Entry 5FKW (electron microscopy, 7.30 A resolution (low resolution: residue-level contacts below are approximate; hydrogen-bond / salt-bridge calls are withheld)); this record covers chains B and C of the 6 polymer chains in the assembly.

Chain B (and C):
Molecule: DNA polymerase III beta
Source organism: Escherichia coli K-12
Notes: EC 2.7.7.7; chain C of this document is another copy of the same molecule, construct and numbering; everything in this record applies to it too
Reference sequence: P0A988 (DPO3B_ECOLI); numbering as in UniProt (aligned over 1-366)
Chain sequence (366 residues; numbered 1 to 366; the number before each row is that of its first residue):
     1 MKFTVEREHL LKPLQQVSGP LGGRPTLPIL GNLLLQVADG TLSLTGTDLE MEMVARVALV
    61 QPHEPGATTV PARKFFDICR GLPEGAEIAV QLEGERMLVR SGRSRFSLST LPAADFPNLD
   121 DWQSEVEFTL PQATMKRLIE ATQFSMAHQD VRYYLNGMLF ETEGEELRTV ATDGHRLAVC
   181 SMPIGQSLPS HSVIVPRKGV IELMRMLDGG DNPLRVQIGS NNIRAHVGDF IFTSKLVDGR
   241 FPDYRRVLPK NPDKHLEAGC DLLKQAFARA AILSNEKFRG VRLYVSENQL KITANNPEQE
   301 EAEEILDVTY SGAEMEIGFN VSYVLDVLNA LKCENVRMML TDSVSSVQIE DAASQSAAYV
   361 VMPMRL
Curated features (UniProtKB/Swiss-Prot):
  - binding site (DNA): Arg24, Arg73, Gln149, Tyr153, Tyr154
  - mutagenesis: Arg24 (R24A: Mild defect in DNA replication, impaired loading of clamp on DNA, polymerase speed is wild-type. More severe replication defect and very poor clamp loading; when associated with A-149), Gly66 (G66E: In dnaN159; a temperature- and UV-sensitive mutation, displays altered DNA polymerase usage, chronically induced SOS response; when associated with A-174), Ala133 (A133T: Reduction of synthesis of beta*, probably due to mutation of its promoter), Met135 (M135L: 3-fold reduction of synthesis of beta*, probably due to loss of its start codon), Met146 (M146L: No effect on synthesis of beta*), Gln149 (Q149A: Mild defect in DNA replication, impaired loading of clamp on DNA, polymerase speed is wild-type. More severe replication defect and very poor clamp loading; when associated with A-24), Tyr153 to Tyr154 (Very poor loading of clamp on DNA, polymerase speed is wild-type), Gly174 (G174A: In dnaN159; a temperature- and UV-sensitive mutation, displays altered DNA polymerase usage, chronically induced SOS response; when associated with A-66), Gln265 to Leu366 (In dnaN806; temperature sensitive), Ile272 to Leu273 (Monomeric in solution, binds very tightly to subunit delta (holA). The monomer binds tightly to linear and circular DNA. Cannot bind both Pol III and IV simultaneously)

Interface between chain B and chain C:
Pairs across the interface - 54 pairs, chain B then chain C:
  Pro71(B) - Glu300(C)
  Lys74(B) - Ile272(C)
  Asp77(B) - Ile272(C)
  Ile78(B) - Arg269(C)
  Ile78(B) - Ile272(C)
  Ile78(B) - Leu273(C)
  Gly81(B) - Arg269(C)
  Leu82(B) - Arg269(C)
  Pro83(B) - Arg269(C)
  Arg96(B) - Glu298(C)
  Arg96(B) - Gln299(C)
  Arg96(B) - Glu300(C)
  Arg103(B) - Arg269(C)
  Arg103(B) - Glu303(C)
  Arg103(B) - Glu304(C)
  Arg103(B) - Ile305(C)
  Ser104(B) - Glu303(C)
  Ser104(B) - Glu304(C)
  Arg105(B) - Ala302(C)
  Arg105(B) - Glu303(C)
  Phe106(B) - Leu273(C)
  Phe106(B) - Glu301(C)
  Phe106(B) - Ala302(C)
  Ser107(B) - Gln299(C)
  Ser107(B) - Glu300(C)
  Ser107(B) - Glu301(C)
  Leu108(B) - Leu273(C)
  Ser109(B) - Glu300(C)
  Gln265(B) - Gly81(C)
  Gln265(B) - Pro83(C)
  Arg269(B) - Gly81(C)
  Arg269(B) - Leu82(C)
  Arg269(B) - Pro83(C)
  Arg269(B) - Ser104(C)
  Arg269(B) - Phe106(C)
  Ile272(B) - Lys74(C)
  Ile272(B) - Asp77(C)
  Ile272(B) - Ile78(C)
  Leu273(B) - Ser107(C)
  Gln299(B) - Arg96(C)
  Glu300(B) - Ser107(C)
  Glu300(B) - Leu108(C)
  Glu300(B) - Ser109(C)
  Glu301(B) - Phe106(C)
  Glu301(B) - Ser107(C)
  Ala302(B) - Phe106(C)
  Glu303(B) - Ser104(C)
  Glu303(B) - Arg105(C)
  Glu303(B) - Phe106(C)
  Glu304(B) - Arg103(C)
  Glu304(B) - Ser104(C)
  Glu304(B) - Phe106(C)
  Ile305(B) - Arg103(C)
  Leu306(B) - Arg103(C)
Also at the interface, not in a pair above, chain B (28 interface residues in all): Asp307
Also at the interface, not in a pair above, chain C (27 interface residues in all): Pro71, Gln265

Overview:
28 residues of chain B face 27 of chain C across their interface. Curated annotation (UniProt) lists 5
DNA-binding residues and 13 mutagenesis sites on chain B.
Chain B and chain C are both DNA polymerase III beta (Escherichia coli K-12); the structure, cryo-EM structure
of the E. coli replicative DNA polymerase complex bound to DNA (DNA polymerase III ..., was determined by
electron microscopy (same publication as 5FKU and 5FKV).
